PDB entry 7B8S | X-ray diffraction, 2.30 A resolution | chains B and C of the 6 polymer chains in the assembly

# Chain B
Molecule: Multidrug efflux pump subunit AcrB
Organism: Escherichia coli (strain K12)
UniProt: P31224 (ACRB_ECOLI); residue numbers follow UniProt; this construct covers 39-329, 561-869
Amino-acid sequence (613 residues; each row starts with the number of its first residue; note: 222 numbers in that range are skipped by the numbering (no residue carries them; nothing is unmodelled there)):
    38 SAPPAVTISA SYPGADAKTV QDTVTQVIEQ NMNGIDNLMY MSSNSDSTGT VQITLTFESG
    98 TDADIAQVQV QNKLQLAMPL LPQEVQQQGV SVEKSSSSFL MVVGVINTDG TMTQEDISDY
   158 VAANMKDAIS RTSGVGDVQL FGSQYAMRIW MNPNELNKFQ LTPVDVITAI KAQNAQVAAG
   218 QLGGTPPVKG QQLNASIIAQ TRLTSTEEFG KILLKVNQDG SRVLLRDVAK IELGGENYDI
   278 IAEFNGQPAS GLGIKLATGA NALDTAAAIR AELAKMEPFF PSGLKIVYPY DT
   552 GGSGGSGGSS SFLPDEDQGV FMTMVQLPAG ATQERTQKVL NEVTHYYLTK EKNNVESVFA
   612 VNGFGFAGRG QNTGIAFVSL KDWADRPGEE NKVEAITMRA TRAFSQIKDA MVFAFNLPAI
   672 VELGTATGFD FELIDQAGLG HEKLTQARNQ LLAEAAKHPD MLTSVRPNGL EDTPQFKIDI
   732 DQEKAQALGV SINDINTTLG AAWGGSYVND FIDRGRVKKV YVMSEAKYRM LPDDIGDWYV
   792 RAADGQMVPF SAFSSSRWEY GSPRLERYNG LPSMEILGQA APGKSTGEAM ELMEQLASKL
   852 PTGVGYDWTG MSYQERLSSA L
Not modelled in the structure: 38, 552-568, 668-678, 865-872
Sequence notes: expression tag (38, 870-872); linker (552-560)
Reported in the primary citation:
  - binding site for fusidic acid: S135, F136, V139, Y327, Q569, V571, M573, F615, G616, F617, G619, F628, L668
  - mutagenesis - F136A: unchanged growth in response to chloramphenicol
  - mutagenesis - F136A, F178A: unchanged growth in response to tetraphenylphosphonium

# Chain C
Molecule: Multidrug efflux pump subunit AcrB
Organism: Escherichia coli (strain K12)
UniProt: P31224 (ACRB_ECOLI); numbering as in UniProt; present here: 39-328, 561-869
Amino-acid sequence (613 residues; each row starts with the number of its first residue; note: 222 numbers in that range are skipped by the numbering (no residue carries them; nothing is unmodelled there)):
    38 SAPPAVTISA SYPGADAKTV QDTVTQVIEQ NMNGIDNLMY MSSNSDSTGT VQITLTFESG
    98 TDADIAQVQV QNKLQLAMPL LPQEVQQQGV SVEKSSSSFL MVVGVINTDG TMTQEDISDY
   158 VAANMKDAIS RTSGVGDVQL FGSQYAMRIW MNPNELNKFQ LTPVDVITAI KAQNAQVAAG
   218 QLGGTPPVKG QQLNASIIAQ TRLTSTEEFG KILLKVNQDG SRVLLRDVAK IELGGENYDI
   278 IAEFNGQPAS GLGIKLATGA NALDTAAAIR AELAKMEPFF PSGLKIVYPY D
   551 TGGSGGSGGS SSFLPDEDQG VFMTMVQLPA GATQERTQKV LNEVTHYYLT KEKNNVESVF
   611 AVNGFGFAGR GQNTGIAFVS LKDWADRPGE ENKVEAITMR ATRAFSQIKD AMVFAFNLPA
   671 IVELGTATGF DFELIDQAGL GHEKLTQARN QLLAEAAKHP DMLTSVRPNG LEDTPQFKID
   731 IDQEKAQALG VSINDINTTL GAAWGGSYVN DFIDRGRVKK VYVMSEAKYR MLPDDIGDWY
   791 VRAADGQMVP FSAFSSSRWE YGSPRLERYN GLPSMEILGQ AAPGKSTGEA MELMEQLASK
   851 LPTGVGYDWT GMSYQERLSS AL
Not modelled in the structure: 38, 551-568, 868-872
Sequence notes: expression tag (38, 870-872); linker (552-560)
Residues lining bound ligands: fusidic acid (FUA): S135, F136, V139, Y327, D328, Q569, V571, M573, F615, G616, F617, A618, G619, I626, F628, L668
Reported in the primary citation:
  - binding site for fusidic acid: S135, F136, V139, Y327, Q569, V571, M573, F615, G616, F617, G619, F628, L668
  - mutagenesis - F136A: unchanged growth in response to chloramphenicol
  - mutagenesis - F136A, F178A: unchanged growth in response to tetraphenylphosphonium

# Chain B / chain C interface
Pairs across the interface (123; chain B residue first):
  D101(B) - I102(C)
  Q104(B) - K110(C)
  V105(B) - V105(C)  hydrophobic
  V105(B) - N109(C)
  Q108(B) - N109(C)  hydrogen bond
  Q108(B) - K110(C)
  N109(B) - N109(C)
  Q112(B) - N109(C)  hydrogen bond
  Q112(B) - Q112(C)
  Q112(B) - L113(C)
  M115(B) - L113(C)  hydrophobic
  Q123(B) - P116(C)
  Q123(B) - L117(C)
  Q124(B) - L117(C)
  V127(B) - L113(C)
  V129(B) - K110(C)  hydrogen bond (backbone-side chain)
  V129(B) - L113(C)  hydrophobic
  K131(B) - D73(C)  salt bridge
  N161(B) - Q687(C)
  D164(B) - Q67(C)
  S167(B) - N70(C)
  S167(B) - G71(C)  hydrogen bond (backbone-backbone)
  R168(B) - M69(C)
  R168(B) - M78(C)
  R168(B) - N820(C)  hydrogen bond (side chain-backbone)
  S170(B) - D73(C)
  S170(B) - N74(C)  hydrogen bond (side chain-backbone)
  A209(B) - I743(C)
  Q210(B) - Q733(C)
  Q210(B) - Q737(C)
  Q213(B) - T56(C)  hydrogen bond
  Q213(B) - T60(C)
  V214(B) - D53(C)
  V214(B) - T56(C)
  V214(B) - N747(C)
  A215(B) - Y49(C)  hydrophobic
  A215(B) - G51(C)
  A215(B) - A52(C)  hydrophobic
  A215(B) - G751(C)
  A216(B) - G51(C)  hydrogen bond (backbone-backbone)
  A216(B) - L750(C)  hydrophobic
  A216(B) - W754(C)
  G217(B) - G51(C)  hydrogen bond (backbone-backbone)
  G217(B) - W754(C)
  G217(B) - G755(C)
  Q218(B) - S84(C)  hydrogen bond (side chain-backbone)
  Q218(B) - Q622(C)
  Q218(B) - W754(C)
  Q218(B) - R780(C)
  L219(B) - F727(C)  hydrophobic
  L219(B) - W754(C)  hydrophobic
  L219(B) - M781(C)
  L219(B) - L782(C)
  L219(B) - P783(C)
  L219(B) - W809(C)  hydrophobic
  G220(B) - Q622(C)  hydrogen bond (backbone-side chain)
  G220(B) - R780(C)
  G220(B) - M781(C)  hydrogen bond (backbone-backbone)
  G221(B) - Q622(C)
  G221(B) - R780(C)  hydrogen bond (backbone-side chain)
  G221(B) - M781(C)
  T222(B) - Y275(C)  hydrogen bond (side chain-backbone)
  T222(B) - D276(C)  hydrogen bond
  T222(B) - Q584(C)
  T222(B) - Q622(C)
  T222(B) - M774(C)
  P223(B) - W187(C)  hydrophobic
  P223(B) - Y275(C)
  P223(B) - A777(C)
  P223(B) - R780(C)  hydrogen bond (backbone-side chain)
  P224(B) - Q584(C)
  P224(B) - M781(C)  hydrophobic
  V225(B) - A777(C)  hydrophobic
  V225(B) - K778(C)
  V225(B) - M781(C)  hydrophobic
  K226(B) - E585(C)
  G227(B) - E585(C)  hydrogen bond (backbone-side chain)
  Q228(B) - T583(C)  hydrogen bond (backbone-side chain)
  Q228(B) - E585(C)
  Q228(B) - M781(C)  hydrogen bond (side chain-backbone)
  Q228(B) - L782(C)
  Q229(B) - G581(C)
  Q229(B) - T583(C)
  Q229(B) - R586(C)  hydrogen bond (backbone-side chain)
  L230(B) - T583(C)
  L230(B) - W809(C)  hydrophobic
  N231(B) - G581(C)  hydrogen bond (backbone-backbone)
  N231(B) - Q622(C)
  A232(B) - P725(C)
  S233(B) - S84(C)
  S233(B) - Q726(C)
  S233(B) - F727(C)  hydrogen bond (backbone-backbone)
  I234(B) - F727(C)
  I234(B) - I729(C)  hydrophobic
  I234(B) - W754(C)  hydrophobic
  I235(B) - D53(C)
  I235(B) - Q726(C)
  I235(B) - F727(C)  hydrogen bond (backbone-backbone)
  I235(B) - K728(C)
  I235(B) - I729(C)  hydrogen bond (backbone-backbone)
  A236(B) - K728(C)  hydrogen bond (backbone-side chain)
  A236(B) - I729(C)
  Q237(B) - Q733(C)
  Q237(B) - I743(C)
  Q237(B) - N747(C)  hydrogen bond
  L250(B) - E734(C)
  L250(B) - Q737(C)  hydrogen bond (backbone-side chain)
  L251(B) - Q737(C)
  K252(B) - Q737(C)
  V253(B) - Q737(C)
  R259(B) - E734(C)  salt bridge
  K312(B) - D858(C)  salt bridge
  F316(B) - Q687(C)
  F316(B) - V855(C)
  F316(B) - G856(C)
  I763(B) - D59(C)
  R765(B) - G689(C)
  G766(B) - Q63(C)  hydrogen bond (backbone-side chain)
  R767(B) - Q63(C)
  R767(B) - Q67(C)
  V768(B) - D59(C)
  V768(B) - Q63(C)  hydrogen bond (backbone-side chain)
  V768(B) - Q67(C)  hydrogen bond (backbone-side chain)
Also at the interface, not in a pair above, chain B (62 interface residues in all): L111, G126, V172, T238, R239, G257
Also at the interface, not in a pair above, chain C (71 interface residues in all): P50, K55, V64, I72, L75, T85, Q106, R818, G821, G854

# In short
62 residues of chain B face 71 of chain C across their interface, with 30 hydrogen bonds and 3 salt bridges.
Among the polar pairs are K131(B)-D73(C), R259(B)-E734(C) and K312(B)-D858(C). From the paper: a binding site
for fusidic acid at S135(B), F136(B) and S135(C) among others; F136A and F178A of chain B leave growth in
response to tetraphenylphosphonium unchanged; 4 substitutions were tested in all.
Both chains are Multidrug efflux pump subunit AcrB (Escherichia coli (strain K12)). Entry 7B8S (Fusidic acid
bound structure of bacterial efflux pump) was determined by X-ray diffraction, deposited together with 7B8P,
7B8Q, 7B8R and 7B8T.
